PDB entry 4N8O | X-ray diffraction, 2.30 A resolution | chain A

Chain A:
Protein: Cell division protein FtsX
Organism: Mycobacterium tuberculosis
UniProtKB: P9WG19 (FTSX_MYCTU); residue numbers follow UniProt; this construct covers 45-157
Amino-acid sequence (115 residues; row label = number of the first residue in the row):
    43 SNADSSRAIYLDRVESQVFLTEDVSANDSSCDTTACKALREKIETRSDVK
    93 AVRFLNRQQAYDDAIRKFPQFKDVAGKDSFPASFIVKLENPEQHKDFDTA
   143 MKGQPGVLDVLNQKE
Not modelled in the structure: 43-55, 155-157
Sequence notes: expression tag (43-44)
Disulfide bonds: Cys73-Cys78
Bound ions: K+: Glu86, Arg88, Val91
Reported in the primary citation:
  - interface residues: Phe110, Phe113
  - mutagenesis - F61A, F110A, F122A: abolished binding to RipC
  - mutagenesis - F113A: decreased binding to RipC
  - mutagenesis - L153A: unchanged binding to RipC
  - mutagenesis - F61A, F110A: decreased growth in response to Rif
  - mutagenesis - F122A: abolished growth in response to Rif

In short:
Glu86, Arg88 and Val91 form the K+ site. The paper reports that F61A, F110A and F122A abolish binding to RipC;
interface residues Phe110 and Phe113; 5 substitutions were tested in all.
Chain A is Cell division protein FtsX (Mycobacterium tuberculosis); the structure, Crystal structure of
Mycobacterial FtsX extracellular domain, bromide derivative, was determined by X-ray diffraction, deposited
together with 4N8N.
